PDB entry 7SC7 | electron microscopy, 2.80 A resolution | chains CU and DD of the 86 polymer chains in the assembly

Chain CU:
Molecule: Allophycocyanin beta chain
From: Synechocystis sp. PCC 6803 substr. Kazusa
Reference sequence: Q01952 (APCB_SYNY3); residue numbers follow UniProt; this construct covers 1-161
Sequence (161 residues; each row starts with the number of its first residue):
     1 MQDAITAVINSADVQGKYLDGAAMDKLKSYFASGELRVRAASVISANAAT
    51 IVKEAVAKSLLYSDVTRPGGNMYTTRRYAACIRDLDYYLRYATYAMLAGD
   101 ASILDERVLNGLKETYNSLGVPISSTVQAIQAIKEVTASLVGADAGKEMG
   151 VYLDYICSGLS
Covalently attached groups: phycocyanobilin (CYC) linked to Cys81
Small-molecule neighbours:
  - phycocyanobilin (CYC), molecule 1: Leu60, Val65, Asn71, Met72, Arg76, Arg77, Ala80, Arg83, Asp84, Leu85, Tyr87, Tyr88, Tyr91, Val108, Leu112, Thr115, Tyr116, Leu119, Val121, Pro122, Ser125, Thr126, Ala129
  - phycocyanobilin (CYC), molecule 2: Leu61, Tyr62, Thr66, Tyr73, Thr74, Thr75, Tyr78

Chain DD:
Molecule: Phycobilisome 7.8 kDa linker polypeptide, allophycocyanin-associated, core
From: Synechocystis sp. PCC 6803 substr. Kazusa
Reference sequence: Q01950 (PYC1_SYNY3); residue numbers follow UniProt; this construct covers 1-67
Sequence (67 residues; each row starts with the number of its first residue):
     1 MRMFRITACVPSQTRIRTQRELQNTYFTKLVPYDNWFREQQRIMKMGGKI
    51 VKVELATGRPGTNAGLA
Construct notes: conflict Trp36 (Ser in Q01950)
Small-molecule neighbours:
  - phycocyanobilin (CYC), molecule 1: Arg2, Tyr33, Trp36, Phe37, Gln40, Gln41, Met44, Gly61
  - phycocyanobilin (CYC), molecule 2: Pro11, Ser12, Arg17, Gln19, Arg20, Glu21, Leu22, Thr25

How chain CU and chain DD interact:
Contacting residue pairs (38):
  Tyr73(CU) with Asn63(DD)
  Thr74(CU) with Asn63(DD)
  Arg76(CU) with Arg2(DD); Thr62(DD); Asn63(DD), hydrogen bond (side chain-backbone); Leu66(DD)
  Arg77(CU) with Thr62(DD), hydrogen bond (side chain-backbone); Asn63(DD), hydrogen bond
  Arg83(CU) with Phe37(DD)
  Tyr87(CU) with Phe37(DD), hydrophobic; Gln41(DD)
  Tyr91(CU) with Gln41(DD), hydrogen bond; Lys45(DD)
  Asp105(CU) with Lys49(DD)
  Glu106(CU) with Met44(DD); Gly47(DD)
  Arg107(CU) with Met44(DD); Lys45(DD)
  Asn110(CU) with Gln40(DD); Met44(DD); Gly48(DD), hydrogen bond (side chain-backbone); Lys49(DD)
  Gly111(CU) with Gln40(DD), hydrogen bond (backbone-side chain); Ile50(DD); Val53(DD)
  Leu112(CU) with Gln40(DD)
  Glu114(CU) with Val51(DD); Lys52(DD); Val53(DD), hydrogen bond (side chain-backbone)
  Thr115(CU) with Trp36(DD); Val53(DD)
  Ser118(CU) with Val53(DD), hydrogen bond (side chain-backbone); Glu54(DD); Leu55(DD); Pro60(DD)
  Leu119(CU) with Phe4(DD), hydrophobic; Tyr33(DD), hydrophobic; Pro60(DD)
Other interface residues (no listed pair), chain CU (20 interface residues in all): Arg90, Val108, Gly120
Other interface residues (no listed pair), chain DD (23 interface residues in all): Gly61

Overview:
The interface between chain CU and chain DD involves 20 residues on one side and 23 on the other; the contacts
include 8 hydrogen bonds. Polar contacts include Arg76(CU)-Asn63(DD), Arg77(CU)-Thr62(DD) and
Arg77(CU)-Asn63(DD). Bound to chain CU: phycocyanobilin. Chain DD binds phycocyanobilin.
Here chain CU is Allophycocyanin beta chain and chain DD is Phycobilisome 7.8 kDa linker polypeptide,
allophycocyanin-associated, core, both from Synechocystis sp. PCC 6803 substr. Kazusa. Entry 7SC7
(Synechocystis PCC 6803 Phycobilisome core from up-down rod conformation) was determined by electron
microscopy (same publication as 7SC9, 7SCB and 7SCC).
